Entry 8T2E (electron microscopy, 3.50 A resolution); this record covers chains A and D of the 8 polymer chains in the assembly.

Chain A:
Molecule: Surface protein gp120
Organism: Human immunodeficiency virus 1
Chain sequence (516 residues; each row starts with the number of its first residue; note: 17 numbers in that range are skipped by the numbering (no residue carries them; nothing is unmodelled there); a row labelled like 182A-182N holds insertion residues (182A, then the next letters in order); numbers below 1 keep their minus sign (Met-4 is residue -4)):
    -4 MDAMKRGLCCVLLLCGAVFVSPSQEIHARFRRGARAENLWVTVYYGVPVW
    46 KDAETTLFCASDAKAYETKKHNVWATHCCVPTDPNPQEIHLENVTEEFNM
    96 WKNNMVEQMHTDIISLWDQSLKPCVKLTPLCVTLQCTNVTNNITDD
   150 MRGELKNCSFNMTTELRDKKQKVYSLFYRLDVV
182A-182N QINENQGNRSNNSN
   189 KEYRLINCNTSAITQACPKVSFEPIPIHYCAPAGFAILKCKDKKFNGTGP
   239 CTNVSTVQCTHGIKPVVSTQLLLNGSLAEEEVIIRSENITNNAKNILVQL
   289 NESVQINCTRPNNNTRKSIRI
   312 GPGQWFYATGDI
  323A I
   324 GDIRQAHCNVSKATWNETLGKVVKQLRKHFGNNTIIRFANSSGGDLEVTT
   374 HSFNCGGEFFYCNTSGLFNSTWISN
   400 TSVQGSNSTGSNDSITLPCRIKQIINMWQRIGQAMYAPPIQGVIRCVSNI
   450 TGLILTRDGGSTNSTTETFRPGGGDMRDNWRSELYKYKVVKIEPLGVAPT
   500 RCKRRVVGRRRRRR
Unresolved in the structure: -4 to 32, 60-65, 182A-182N, 365-368, 400-411, 458-464, 505-513
Cystine bridges: Cys54-Cys73, Cys119-Cys205, Cys126-Cys196, Cys131-Cys157, Cys218-Cys247, Cys228-Cys239, Cys296-Cys331, Cys378-Cys445, Cys385-Cys418
Glycans and other covalent adducts: N-acetylglucosamine (NAG) linked to Asn88, Asn133, Asn156, Asn160, Asn197, Asn234, Asn241, Asn262, Asn276, Asn289, Asn295, Asn301, Asn332, Asn355, Asn363, Asn386, Asn392, Asn448
What the authors report for this chain:
  - post-translational modification sites: Asn88
  - mutagenesis - T465N: decreased binding to control group

Chain D:
Molecule: Transmembrane protein gp41
Organism: Human immunodeficiency virus 1
Chain sequence (153 residues; row label = number of the first residue in the row):
   512 AVGIGAVFLGFLGAAGSTMGAASMTLTVQARNLLSGIVQQQSNLLRAPEC
   562 QQHLLKLTVWGIKQLQARVLAVERYLRDQQLLGIWGCSGKLICCTNVPWN
   612 STWSNRNLSEIWDNMTWLQWDKEISNYTQIIYGLLEESQNQQEKNEQDLL
   662 ALD
Unresolved in the structure: 512-521, 547-570, 664
Cystine bridges: Cys598-Cys604
Glycans and other covalent adducts: N-acetylglucosamine (NAG) linked to Asn611, Asn618, Asn637
What the authors report for this chain:
  - self-association interface (contacts with another copy of this molecule): Leu645, Glu648
  - post-translational modification sites: Asn611, Asn637
  - mutagenesis - N611A: increased binding to experimental group

Interface between chain A and chain D:
Contacting residue pairs (9; chain A residue first):
  Thr37(A) - Gln658(D)
  Tyr39(A) - Gln658(D)  hydrogen bond
  Thr499(A) - Gln658(D)
  Arg500(A) - Ala662(D)
  Cys501(A) - Gln658(D)
  Cys501(A) - Leu661(D)  hydrophobic
  Lys502(A) - Leu661(D)  hydrogen bond (backbone-backbone)
  Arg504(A) - Leu660(D)  hydrogen bond (side chain-backbone)
  Arg504(A) - Leu661(D)

Summary:
Chain A and chain D form an interface of 7 and 4 residues respectively, with 3 hydrogen bonds. Among the polar
pairs are Tyr39(A)-Gln658(D), Arg504(A)-Leu660(D) and Lys502(A)-Leu661(D). From the paper: T465N of chain A
reduces binding to control group; modification sites Asn88(A) and Asn611(D) among others.
Here chain A is Surface protein gp120 and chain D is Transmembrane protein gp41, both from Human
immunodeficiency virus 1. Entry 8T2E (BG505 Boost2 SOSIP.664 in complex with NHP polyclonal antibody FP3) was
determined by electron microscopy together with 8T2F, 8SWV, 8SWW and 8SWX from the same study.
